9EJE - chains A and D of the 10 polymer chains in the assembly; structure by electron microscopy, 4.18 A resolution (low resolution: residue-level contacts below are approximate; hydrogen-bond / salt-bridge calls are withheld).

[Chain A (and D)]
Name: Neuraminidase
Source organism: Influenza A virus
Notes: EC 3.2.1.18; chain D of this document is another copy of the same molecule, construct and numbering; everything in this record applies to it too
UniProt: A0A223PX43 (A0A223PX43_9INFA); residues 0-393 here correspond to UniProt positions 80-473 (UniProt number = residue number + 80)
Amino-acid sequence (394 residues; numbered 0 to 393; the number before each row is that of its first residue; numbering starts at 0):
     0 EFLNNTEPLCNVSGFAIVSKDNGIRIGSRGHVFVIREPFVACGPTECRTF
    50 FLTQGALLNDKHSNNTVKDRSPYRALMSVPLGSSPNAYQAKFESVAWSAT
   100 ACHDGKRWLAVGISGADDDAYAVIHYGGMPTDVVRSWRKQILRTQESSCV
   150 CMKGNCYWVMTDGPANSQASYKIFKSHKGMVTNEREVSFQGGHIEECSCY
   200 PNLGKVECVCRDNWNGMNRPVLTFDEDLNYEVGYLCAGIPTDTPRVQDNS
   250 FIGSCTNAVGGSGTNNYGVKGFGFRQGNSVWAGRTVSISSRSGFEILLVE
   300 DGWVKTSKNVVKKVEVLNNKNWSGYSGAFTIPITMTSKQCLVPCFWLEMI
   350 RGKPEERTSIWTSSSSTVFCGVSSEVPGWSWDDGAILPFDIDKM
Not modelled in the structure: 393
Cystine bridges: C41-C46, C101-C148, C150-C155, C196-C209, C198-C207, C235-C254, C343-C369
Covalent attachments: N-acetylglucosamine (NAG) linked to N3, N63

[How chain A and chain D interact]
Residue-residue contacts (61):
  A15(A) with V132(D)
  I16(A) with Y120(D)
  V17(A) with H124(D); P129(D)
  S18(A) with F91(D); V94(D)
  K19(A) with Y72(D); F91(D); V94(D)
  N21(A) with Y72(D)
  R24(A) with Q53(D); G54(D); D59(D); H61(D)
  I25(A) with F32(D); G54(D); L56(D)
  S27(A) with D59(D); H61(D)
  R28(A) with G26(D); R28(D); G29(D); H30(D); L57(D)
  G29(A) with H30(D); L56(D); Y87(D)
  H30(A) with H30(D); Y87(D)
  G81(A) with F91(D)
  S82(A) with A89(D); F91(D)
  Y87(A) with Y87(D)
  Q88(A) with A86(D); Y87(D); Q88(D)
  I330(A) with M128(D)
  M334(A) with M128(D)
  T335(A) with M128(D)
  C369(A) with P129(D)
  V371(A) with V132(D)
  E374(A) with R134(D)
  V375(A) with Y120(D); V132(D)
  P376(A) with D118(D); Y120(D); R134(D)
  W378(A) with P71(D); G114(D); A115(D)
  W380(A) with P71(D); S113(D); Y120(D)
  D381(A) with Y72(D)
  D382(A) with Y72(D)
  G383(A) with Y72(D)
  I385(A) with K60(D); H61(D)
  P387(A) with K60(D)
  F388(A) with K60(D); H61(D)
Also at the interface, not in a pair above, chain A (39 interface residues in all): I23, L80, N85, S373, S379, A384, K392
Also at the interface, not in a pair above, chain D (37 interface residues in all): V31, A55, N58, S70, S93, V122, D131

[Overview]
Chain A and chain D form an interface of 39 and 37 residues respectively.
Chain A and chain D are both Neuraminidase (Influenza A virus); the structure, NCS.1 Fab in complex with N5 NA
of A/shorebird/Delaware Bay/309/2016 (DB16, H10N5) -- 3 Fabs, was determined by electron microscopy, deposited
together with 9EIT, 9EJF and 9O9V.
